PDB entry 6N8V | electron microscopy, 9.30 A resolution (very low resolution: no residue pairs are listed; an interface is given only as per-side residue counts) | chains C and D of the 6 polymer chains in the assembly

Chain C (and D):
Name: Heat shock protein 104
Source organism: Saccharomyces cerevisiae
Notes: chain D of this document is another copy of the same molecule, construct and numbering; everything in this record applies to it too
Reference sequence: P31539 (HS104_YEAST); residue numbers follow UniProt; this construct covers 6-884
Amino-acid sequence (879 residues; numbered 6 to 884; the number before each row is that of its first residue):
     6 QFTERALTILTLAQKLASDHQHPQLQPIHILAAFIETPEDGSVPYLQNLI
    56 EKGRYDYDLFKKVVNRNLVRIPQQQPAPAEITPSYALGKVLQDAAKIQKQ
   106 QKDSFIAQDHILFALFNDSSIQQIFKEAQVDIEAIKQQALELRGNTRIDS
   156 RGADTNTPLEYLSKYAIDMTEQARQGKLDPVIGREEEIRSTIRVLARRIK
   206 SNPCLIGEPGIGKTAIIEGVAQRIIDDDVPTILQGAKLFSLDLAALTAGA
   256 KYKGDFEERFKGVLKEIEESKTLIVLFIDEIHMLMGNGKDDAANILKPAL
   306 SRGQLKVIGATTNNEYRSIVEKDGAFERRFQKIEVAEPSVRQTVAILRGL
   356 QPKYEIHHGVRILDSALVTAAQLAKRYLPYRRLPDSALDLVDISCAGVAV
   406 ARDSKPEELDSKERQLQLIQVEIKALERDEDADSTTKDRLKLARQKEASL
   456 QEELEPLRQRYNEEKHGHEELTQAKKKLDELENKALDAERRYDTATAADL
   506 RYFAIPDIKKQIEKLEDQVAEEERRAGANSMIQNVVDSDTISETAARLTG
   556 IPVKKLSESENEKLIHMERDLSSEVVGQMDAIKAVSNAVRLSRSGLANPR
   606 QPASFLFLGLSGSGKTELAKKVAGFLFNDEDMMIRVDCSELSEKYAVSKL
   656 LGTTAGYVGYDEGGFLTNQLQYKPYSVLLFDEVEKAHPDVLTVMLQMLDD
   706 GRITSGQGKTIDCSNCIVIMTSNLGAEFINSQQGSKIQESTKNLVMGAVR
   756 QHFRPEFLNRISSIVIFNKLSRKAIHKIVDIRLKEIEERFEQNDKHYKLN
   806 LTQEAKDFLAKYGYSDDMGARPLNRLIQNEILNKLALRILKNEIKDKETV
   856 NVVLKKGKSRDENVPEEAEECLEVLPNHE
Disordered / not traced: 253-258, 293-296, 412-534, 660-665, 858-884 (chain D: 252-258, 292-296, 468-534, 661-664, 858-884)
Curated features (UniProtKB/Swiss-Prot):
  - motif: N773 to K789 (Nuclear localization signal)
  - binding site (ATP): G212 to T219, G614 to T621
  - modified residue: S206 (Phosphoserine), S306 (Phosphoserine), T499 (Phosphothreonine), S535 (Phosphoserine)
  - cross-link (Glycyl lysine isopeptide (Lys-Gly)): K442 (interchain with G-Cter in ubiquitin), K620 (interchain with G-Cter in ubiquitin)
  - mutagenesis: D184 (D184A/D/F/N/L/Q/S: Confers resistance to prion-curing by guanidine; D184K/W/Y: Impairs prion propagation), G217 (G217S: Largely reduces ATP hydrolysis. Alters bud morphology and causes septin mislocalization; when associated with I-499; G217V: Completely abolishes ATP hydrolysis), K218 (K218T: Abolishes substrate binding. Unable to confer thermotolerance. Reduces ATP hydrolysis by 98%; when associated with T-315. Completely abolishes ATPase activity; when associated with T-620), Y257 (Y257A: Reduces thermotolerance 10-fold), E285 (E285Q: In HSP104(TRAP); completely abolishes ATP hydrolysis, but does not affect nucleotide binding, thus keeping HSP104 in an ATP-bound state; when associated with Q-687), A315 (A315T: Reduces ATP hydrolysis by 98%; when associated with T-218), T317 (T317A: Reduces rate of ATP hydrolysis at NBD1 nearly 10-fold. No effect on oligomerization), R334 (R334M: Reduces ATPase activity by 80%. Impairs oligomerization), R419 (R419M: Reduces ATPase activity by 80%), R444 (R444M: Reduces ATPase activity by 80%), L462 (L462R: Impairs prion propagation, but does not affect thermotolerance), R495 (R495M: Increases ATPase activity 3-fold), 18 further mutagenesis entries in UniProt

Chain C / chain D interface:
At this resolution (9 A) residue pairs are not listed: 9 residues of chain C and 6 of chain D lie at the interface.

Overview:
Chain C and chain D form an interface of 9 and 6 residues respectively. From UniProt: 16 ATP-binding residues
and 30 mutagenesis sites on chain C.
Both chains are Heat shock protein 104 (Saccharomyces cerevisiae). Entry 6N8V (Hsp104DWB open conformation)
was determined by electron microscopy, deposited together with 6N8T and 6N8Z.
